Entry 7Z2C (electron microscopy, 4.10 A resolution (low resolution: residue-level contacts below are approximate; hydrogen-bond / salt-bridge calls are withheld)); this record covers chains K and H of the 3 polymer chains in the assembly.

[Chain K]
Name: Kinesin-like protein
From: Plasmodium falciparum
UniProt: A0A024VXZ9 (A0A024VXZ9_PLAFA); residues 1-347 here correspond to UniProt positions 221-567 (UniProt number = residue number + 220)
Amino-acid sequence (347 residues; numbered 1 to 347; the number before each row is that of its first residue):
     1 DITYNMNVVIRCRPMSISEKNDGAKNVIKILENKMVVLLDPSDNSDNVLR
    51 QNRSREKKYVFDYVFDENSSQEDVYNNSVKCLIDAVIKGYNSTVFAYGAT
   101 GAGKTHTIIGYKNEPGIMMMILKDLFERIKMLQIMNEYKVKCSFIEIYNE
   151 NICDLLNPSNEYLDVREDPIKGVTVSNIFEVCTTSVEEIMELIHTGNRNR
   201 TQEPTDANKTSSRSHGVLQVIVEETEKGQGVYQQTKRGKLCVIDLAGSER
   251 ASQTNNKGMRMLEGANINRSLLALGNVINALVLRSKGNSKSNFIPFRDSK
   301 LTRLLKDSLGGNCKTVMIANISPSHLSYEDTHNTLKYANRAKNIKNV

[Chain H]
Name: Tubulin beta chain
From: Sus scrofa
UniProt: P02554 (TBB_PIG); the author numbering skips numbers that UniProt does not, so the offset changes along the chain: 1-44 = UniProt 1-44; 47-360 = UniProt 45-358; 369-436 = UniProt 359-426
Amino-acid sequence (426 residues; row label = number of the first residue in the row; note: 10 numbers in that range are skipped by the numbering (no residue carries them; nothing is unmodelled there)):
     1 MREIVHIQAGQCGNQIGAKFWEVISDEHGIDPTGSYHGDSDLQL
    47 ERINVYYNEAAGNKYVPRAILVDLEPGTMDSVRSGPFGQIFRPDNFVFGQ
    97 SGAGNNWAKGHYTEGAELVDSVLDVVRKESESCDCLQGFQLTHSLGGGTG
   147 SGMGTLLISKIREEYPDRIMNTFSVVPSPKVSDTVVEPYNATLSVHQLVE
   197 NTDETYCIDNEALYDICFRTLKLTTPTYGDLNHLVSATMSGVTTCLRFPG
   247 QLNADLRKLAVNMVPFPRLHFFMPGFAPLTSRGSQQYRALTVPELTQQMF
   297 DAKNMMAACDPRHGRYLTVAAVFRGRMSMKEVDEQMLNVQNKNSSYFVEW
   347 IPNNVKTAVCDIPP
   369 RGLKMSATFIGNSTAIQELFKRISEQFTAMFRRKAFLHWYTGEGMDEMEF
   419 TEAESNMNDLVSEYQQYQ
UniProt features mapped onto this chain:
  - motif: Met-1 to Ile-4 (MREI motif)
  - binding site (GTP): Gln-11, Glu-71, Ser-140, Gly-144, Thr-145, Gly-146, Asn-206, Asn-228
  - binding site (Mg(2+)): Glu-71
  - modified residue: Ser-40 (Phosphoserine), Lys-60 (N6-acetyllysine), Ser-174 (Phosphoserine), Thr-287 (Phosphothreonine), Thr-292 (Phosphothreonine), Arg-320 (Omega-N-methylarginine)
  - cross-link (Glycyl lysine isopeptide (Lys-Gly)): Lys-60 (interchain with G-Cter in ubiquitin), Lys-326 (interchain with G-Cter in ubiquitin)
Residues lining bound ligands:
  - phosphomethylphosphonic acid guanylate ester (G2P): Gly-10, Gln-11, Cys-12, Gln-15, Gly-98, Ala-99, Gly-100, Asn-101, Ser-140, Gly-143, Gly-144, Thr-145, Gly-146, Val-171, Asp-179, Glu-183, Asn-206, Leu-209, Tyr-224, Asn-228
  - GTP (guanosine-5'-triphosphate): Gln-247, Leu-248, Lys-254

[Interface between chain K and chain H]
Contacting residue pairs (23):
  Val-165(K) with Glu-420(H)
  Arg-166(K) with Glu-417(H); Glu-420(H)
  Glu-167(K) with Met-416(H); Thr-419(H); Glu-420(H); Ser-423(H)
  Asp-168(K) with Met-416(H)
  Pro-169(K) with Met-416(H)
  Lys-171(K) with Thr-419(H); Ser-423(H)
  Ser-291(K) with Gln-434(H)
  Asn-292(K) with Ser-430(H); Gln-434(H); Tyr-435(H)
  Phe-293(K) with Asp-427(H); Ser-430(H); Glu-431(H); Gln-434(H)
  Pro-295(K) with Glu-431(H)
  Arg-297(K) with Arg-264(H); Glu-431(H); Tyr-435(H)
Interface residues without a listed pair, chain K (15 interface residues in all): Leu-262, Ile-294, Asp-298, Arg-303
Interface residues without a listed pair, chain H (13 interface residues in all): Pro-162, Asn-424

[Overview]
15 residues of chain K face 13 of chain H across their interface. Ligands of chain H: GTP and
phosphomethylphosphonic acid guanylate ester. Curated annotation (UniProt) lists 8 GTP-binding residues and
Mg2+-binding residue Glu-71(H) on chain H.
Chain K is Kinesin-like protein (Plasmodium falciparum) and chain H is Tubulin beta chain (Sus scrofa); the
structure, P. falciparum kinesin-8B motor domain in no nucleotide bound to tubulin dimer, was determined by
electron microscopy together with 7Z2B and 7Z2A from the same study.
